Entry 6IUV (X-ray diffraction, 2.33 A resolution); this record covers chains L and H of the 3 polymer chains in the assembly.

# Chain L
Protein: 3C11 Light Chain
Organism: Homo sapiens
Chain sequence (218 residues; each row starts with the number of its first residue):
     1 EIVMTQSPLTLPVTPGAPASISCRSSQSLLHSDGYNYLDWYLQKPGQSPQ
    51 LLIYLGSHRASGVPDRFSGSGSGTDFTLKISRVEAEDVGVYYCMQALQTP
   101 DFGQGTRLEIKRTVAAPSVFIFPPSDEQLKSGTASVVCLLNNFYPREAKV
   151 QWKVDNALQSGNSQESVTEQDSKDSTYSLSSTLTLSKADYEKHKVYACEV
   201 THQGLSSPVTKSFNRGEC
Disordered / not traced: 216-218
Disulfide bonds: C23-C93, C138-C198

# Chain H
Protein: 3C11 Heavy Chain
Organism: Homo sapiens
Chain sequence (229 residues; each row starts with the number of its first residue):
     1 QVQLVQSGAEVKETGESLNISCKVSGNNFPSYYISWVRQMPGNGLEWMGR
    51 IDPSDSDTNYRPSFQGHVTISADKSTSTAYLQWRSLKASDTAMYYCARRA
   101 TYYYGSGSYFDAFDIWGQGTMVTVSSASTKGPSVFPLAPSSKSTSGGTAA
   151 LGCLVKDYFPEPVTVSWNSGALTSGVHTFPAVLQSSGLYSLSSVVTVPSS
   201 SLGTQTYICNVNHKPSNTKVDKKVEPKSC
Disordered / not traced: 1
Disulfide bonds: C22-C96, C153-C209

# Interface between chain L and chain H
Pairs across the interface - 69 pairs, chain L then chain H:
  Y35(L) - Y109(H)
  Y37(L) - Y109(H)
  Y37(L) - D111(H)
  D39(L) - R99(H)  salt bridge
  Y41(L) - R99(H)
  Y41(L) - F113(H)  hydrogen bond (side chain-backbone)
  Y41(L) - W116(H)
  Q43(L) - Q39(H)  hydrogen bond
  Q43(L) - Y95(H)  hydrogen bond
  Q47(L) - Y95(H)
  S48(L) - Y95(H)
  S48(L) - G117(H)  hydrogen bond (side chain-backbone)
  S48(L) - Q118(H)
  P49(L) - L45(H)  hydrophobic
  P49(L) - W116(H)
  L51(L) - F110(H)  hydrophobic
  L51(L) - A112(H)  hydrophobic
  L51(L) - F113(H)
  Y54(L) - Y104(H)
  Y54(L) - Y109(H)
  Y54(L) - F110(H)
  Y54(L) - D111(H)
  Y54(L) - A112(H)  hydrophobic
  L55(L) - Y109(H)
  Y92(L) - Q39(H)
  Y92(L) - N43(H)
  Y92(L) - G44(H)
  Y92(L) - L45(H)  hydrophobic
  M94(L) - R99(H)
  M94(L) - F113(H)  hydrophobic
  A96(L) - R99(H)
  T99(L) - W47(H)
  T99(L) - R61(H)  hydrogen bond
  P100(L) - W47(H)
  P100(L) - R61(H)  hydrogen bond (backbone-side chain)
  D101(L) - R61(H)  salt bridge
  F102(L) - L45(H)
  F120(L) - A150(H)  hydrophobic
  F122(L) - L137(H)
  F122(L) - A138(H)
  F122(L) - A150(H)
  S125(L) - F135(H)
  S125(L) - P136(H)
  D126(L) - K227(H)  salt bridge
  E127(L) - P136(H)
  Q128(L) - F135(H)
  Q128(L) - K156(H)
  S135(L) - L154(H)
  S135(L) - K156(H)
  V137(L) - L137(H)  hydrophobic
  L139(L) - A150(H)  hydrophobic
  L139(L) - F179(H)  hydrophobic
  L139(L) - V194(H)  hydrophobic
  N141(L) - H177(H)
  N141(L) - T196(H)
  N142(L) - H177(H)  hydrogen bond
  Q164(L) - L183(H)  hydrogen bond (side chain-backbone)
  Q164(L) - Q184(H)
  E165(L) - V182(H)
  S166(L) - F179(H)
  S166(L) - P180(H)  hydrogen bond (side chain-backbone)
  V167(L) - P180(H)
  T168(L) - T178(H)
  D171(L) - H177(H)
  S178(L) - H177(H)  hydrogen bond
  S178(L) - F179(H)
  L179(L) - F179(H)
  S180(L) - F179(H)
  S180(L) - S192(H)  hydrogen bond
Interface residues without a listed pair, chain H (45 interface residues in all): V37, R50, S108, D114, G119, T148, A149, L151, A181, K222

# Summary
38 residues of chain L face 45 of chain H across their interface; the contacts include 11 hydrogen bonds and 3
salt bridges. Polar contacts include D39(L)-R99(H), D101(L)-R61(H) and D126(L)-K227(H).
Chain L is 3C11 Light Chain and chain H is 3C11 Heavy Chain, both from Homo sapiens; the structure, Crystal
structure of influenza A virus H5 hemagglutinin globular head in complex with the Fab of ..., was determined
by X-ray diffraction (same publication as 6IUT).
